2JFD - chain A; structure by X-ray diffraction, 2.81 A resolution.

# Chain A
Protein: Fatty acid synthase
From: Homo sapiens
Notes: EC 2.3.1.85; fragment: mat domain, residues 422-823
UniProtKB: P49327 (FAS_HUMAN); numbering as in UniProt (aligned over 422-823)
Sequence (425 residues; numbered 399 to 823; the number before each row is that of its first residue):
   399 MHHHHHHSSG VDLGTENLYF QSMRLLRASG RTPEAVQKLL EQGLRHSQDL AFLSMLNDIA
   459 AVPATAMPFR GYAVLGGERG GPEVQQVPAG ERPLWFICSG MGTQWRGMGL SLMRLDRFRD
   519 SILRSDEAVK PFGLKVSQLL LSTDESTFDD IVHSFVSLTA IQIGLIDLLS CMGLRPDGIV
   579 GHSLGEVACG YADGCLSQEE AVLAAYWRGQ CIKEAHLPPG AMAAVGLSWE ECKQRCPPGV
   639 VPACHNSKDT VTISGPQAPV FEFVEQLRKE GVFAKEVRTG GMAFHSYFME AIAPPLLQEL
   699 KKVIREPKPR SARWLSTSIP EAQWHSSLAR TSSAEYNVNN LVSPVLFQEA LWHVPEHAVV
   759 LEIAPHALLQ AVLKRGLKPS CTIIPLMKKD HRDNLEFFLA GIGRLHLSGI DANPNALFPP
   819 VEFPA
Unresolved in the structure: 399-418, 823
Differences from the reference sequence: expression tag (399-421)
UniProt features mapped onto this chain:
  - active site: Ser581 (For malonyltransferase activity)
  - binding site (an acyl-CoA): Asp647, Thr648, Phe671, Arg773
  - modified residue: Lys436 (N6-acetyllysine), Lys528 (N6-acetyllysine), Lys673 (N6-acetyllysine), Ser725 (Phosphoserine)
Reported in the primary citation:
  - catalytic residues: Met499, Ser581, Leu582, Arg606, His683
  - conformationally variable residues (loop rearrangement, order/disorder transition): Met499
  - specificity-determining residues: Met499, Phe553 (proposed by the authors, not directly observed)
  - mutagenesis - R606A: increased catalytic activity on acetyl (citing earlier work)

# Summary
Curated annotation (UniProt) lists active-site residue Ser581 and 4 acyl-CoA-binding residues. From the paper:
catalytic residues Met499, Ser581 and Leu582 among others; R606A increases catalytic activity on acetyl.
Chain A is Fatty acid synthase (Homo sapiens); the structure, Structure of the MAT domain of human FAS, was
determined by X-ray diffraction (same publication as 2C2N).
